Entry 6PDR (X-ray diffraction, 1.55 A resolution); this record covers chains L and H of the 3 polymer chains in the assembly.

Chain L:
Name: antibody vFP25.18 light chain
From: Mus musculus
Notes: antibody fragment or engineered binder
Chain sequence (219 residues; each row starts with the number of its first residue; a row labelled like 30A-30E holds insertion residues (30A, then the next letters in order)):
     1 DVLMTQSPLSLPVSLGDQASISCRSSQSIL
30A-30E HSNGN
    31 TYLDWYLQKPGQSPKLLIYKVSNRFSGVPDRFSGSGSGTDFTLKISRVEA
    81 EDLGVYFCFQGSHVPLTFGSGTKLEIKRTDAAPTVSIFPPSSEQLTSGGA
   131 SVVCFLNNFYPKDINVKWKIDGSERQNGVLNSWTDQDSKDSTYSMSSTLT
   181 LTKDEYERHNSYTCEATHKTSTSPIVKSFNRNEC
Disordered / not traced: 214
Disulfide bonds: Cys-23/Cys-88, Cys-134/Cys-194

Chain H:
Name: antibody vFP25.18 heavy chain
From: Mus musculus
Notes: antibody fragment or engineered binder
Chain sequence (218 residues; row label = number of the first residue in the row; note: 1 number in that range is skipped by the numbering (no residue carries it; nothing is unmodelled there); a row labelled like 82A-82C holds insertion residues (82A, then the next letters in order)):
     1 EFQLQQSGPELVKPGASVKISCKASGDSFTDYNLSWVKQINGKSLEWIGV
    51 IN
   52A P
    53 NYGTTTYNQKFKAKATLTVDQSSSTAYMQL
82A-82C NSL
    83 TSEDSAVYYCAFSSRLF
   101 GYWGQGTTLTVSSASTTPPSVYPLAPGSAAQTNSMVTLGCLVKGYFPEPV
   151 TVTWNSGSLSSGVHTFPAVLQSDLYTLSSSVTVPSSTWPSETVTCNVAHP
   201 ASSTKVDKKIVPRDC
Disordered / not traced: 41-43, 214-215
Disulfide bonds: Cys-22/Cys-92, Cys-140/Cys-195

Chain L / chain H interface:
Pairs across the interface (58):
  Tyr-36(L) / Trp-103(H)  hydrogen bond
  Gln-38(L) / Gln-39(H)  hydrogen bond
  Gln-38(L) / Tyr-91(H)  hydrogen bond
  Gln-42(L) / Tyr-91(H)
  Ser-43(L) / Tyr-91(H)
  Ser-43(L) / Gly-104(H)  hydrogen bond (side chain-backbone)
  Ser-43(L) / Gln-105(H)
  Pro-44(L) / Trp-103(H)
  Phe-55(L) / Leu-98(H)
  Phe-55(L) / Phe-99(H)  hydrophobic
  Phe-87(L) / Leu-45(H)  hydrophobic
  Val-94(L) / Tyr-59(H)
  Pro-95(L) / Trp-47(H)  hydrophobic
  Pro-95(L) / Asn-60(H)
  Leu-96(L) / Trp-47(H)
  Phe-98(L) / Leu-45(H)
  Phe-98(L) / Trp-103(H)  hydrophobic
  Ser-116(L) / Thr-137(H)
  Phe-118(L) / Leu-124(H)
  Phe-118(L) / Ala-125(H)
  Phe-118(L) / Pro-126(H)
  Phe-118(L) / Thr-137(H)
  Ser-121(L) / Tyr-122(H)
  Ser-121(L) / Pro-123(H)
  Glu-123(L) / Tyr-122(H)
  Glu-123(L) / Pro-123(H)
  Glu-123(L) / Lys-208(H)
  Gln-124(L) / Tyr-122(H)
  Gln-124(L) / Lys-143(H)
  Ser-127(L) / Tyr-122(H)  hydrogen bond
  Ser-131(L) / Leu-141(H)
  Ser-131(L) / Lys-143(H)
  Val-133(L) / Leu-124(H)  hydrophobic
  Val-133(L) / Leu-141(H)  hydrophobic
  Phe-135(L) / Leu-124(H)  hydrophobic
  Phe-135(L) / Phe-166(H)  hydrophobic
  Phe-135(L) / Ser-178(H)
  Phe-135(L) / Ser-179(H)
  Phe-135(L) / Ser-180(H)
  Asn-137(L) / His-164(H)
  Asn-137(L) / Phe-166(H)
  Asn-137(L) / Ser-180(H)  hydrogen bond
  Asn-138(L) / His-164(H)  hydrogen bond
  Val-159(L) / Gln-171(H)  hydrogen bond (backbone-side chain)
  Leu-160(L) / Val-169(H)  hydrophobic
  Leu-160(L) / Gln-171(H)
  Leu-160(L) / Thr-176(H)
  Asn-161(L) / Val-169(H)
  Ser-162(L) / Phe-166(H)
  Ser-162(L) / Pro-167(H)  hydrogen bond (side chain-backbone)
  Trp-163(L) / Pro-167(H)
  Thr-164(L) / Phe-166(H)
  Ser-174(L) / His-164(H)  hydrogen bond
  Ser-174(L) / Phe-166(H)
  Met-175(L) / Phe-166(H)
  Ser-176(L) / Phe-166(H)
  Ser-176(L) / Ser-178(H)  hydrogen bond
  Thr-180(L) / Lys-143(H)
Other interface residues (no listed pair), chain L (35 interface residues in all): Lys-45, Pro-119, Thr-178
Other interface residues (no listed pair), chain H (38 interface residues in all): Val-37, Ser-44, Glu-46, Thr-58, Tyr-102, Leu-138, Gly-139, Thr-165, Arg-213

Overview:
35 residues of chain L and 38 residues of chain H are in contact, with 11 hydrogen bonds. Polar contacts
include Tyr-36(L)/Trp-103(H), Gln-38(L)/Gln-39(H) and Gln-38(L)/Tyr-91(H).
Here chain L is antibody vFP25.18 light chain and chain H is antibody vFP25.18 heavy chain, both from Mus
musculus. Entry 6PDR (Vaccine-elicited murine FP-targeting antibody vFP25.18 in complex with HIV fusion
peptide (residue 512-519)) was determined by X-ray diffraction.
